5TRL - chains D and E of the 8 polymer chains in the assembly; structure by X-ray diffraction, 2.30 A resolution.

[Chain D (and E)]
Name: Histone acetyltransferase KAT2A
Organism: Homo sapiens
Notes: EC 2.3.1.48; fragment: catalytic domain; chain E of this document is another copy of the same molecule, construct and numbering; everything in this record applies to it too
Reference sequence: Q92830 (KAT2A_HUMAN); residues 497-662 here = UniProt positions 497-662
Chain sequence (168 residues; each row starts with the number of its first residue):
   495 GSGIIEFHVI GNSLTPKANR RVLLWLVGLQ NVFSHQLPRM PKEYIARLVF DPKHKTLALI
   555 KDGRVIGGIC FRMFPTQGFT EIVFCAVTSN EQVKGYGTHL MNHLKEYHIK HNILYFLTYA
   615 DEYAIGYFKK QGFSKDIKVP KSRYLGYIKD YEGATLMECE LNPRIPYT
Unresolved in the structure: 495-497, 508-511 (chain E: 495-497, 508-511, 662)
Construct notes: expression tag (495-496)
Ligand contacts: succinyl-coenzyme A (SCA): Q530, L531, M534, I576, V577, F578, C579, A580, V581, E585, Q586, V587, K588, G589, Y590, G591, T592, T612, Y613, Y617, A618, G620, Y621, F622, K624, Y645
Curated features (UniProtKB/Swiss-Prot):
  - region: L639 to A648 (Loop 3)
  - active site: E575 (Proton donor/acceptor)
  - binding site (acetyl-CoA): C579 to V581, Q586 to T592, Y617
  - binding site (succinyl-CoA): C579 to V581, Q586 to T592, Y617
  - modified residue: K549 (N6-acetyllysine)
What the authors report for this chain:
  - binding site for succinyl-coenzyme A: M534, Y613, Y645
  - mutagenesis - Y645A: decreased binding to succinyl-coenzyme A
  - mutagenesis - Y645A: decreased catalytic activity on succinyl-coenzyme A
  - mutagenesis - Y645A: unchanged catalytic activity on acetyl-CoA
  - mutagenesis - Y645A: decreased catalytic activity on histone H3 succinylation
  - specificity-determining residues: Y645
  - mutagenesis - Y645A: decreased growth

[Interface between chain D and chain E]
Pairs across the interface - 26 pairs, chain D then chain E:
  N506(D) with R514(E); L517(E)
  R514(D) with N506(E); F544(E); P546(E)
  L517(D) with L517(E), hydrophobic; F544(E), hydrophobic
  L518(D) with A540(E)
  V521(D) with Q524(E); A540(E), hydrophobic; F544(E), hydrophobic
  Q524(D) with V521(E); N525(E), hydrogen bond
  N525(D) with Q524(E), hydrogen bond; N525(E); K536(E)
  K536(D) with N525(E); H529(E)
  E537(D) with R558(E)
  A540(D) with L518(E); V521(E), hydrophobic
  F544(D) with R514(E); L517(E), hydrophobic; V521(E), hydrophobic
  P546(D) with R514(E)
  R558(D) with E537(E)
Other interface residues (no listed pair), chain D (14 interface residues in all): R541
Other interface residues (no listed pair), chain E (16 interface residues in all): R541, D545

[Summary]
Chain D and chain E form an interface of 14 and 16 residues respectively, with 2 hydrogen bonds. Its one
hydrogen-bonded contact is Q524(D)-N525(E). Bound to chain D: succinyl-coenzyme A. The paper reports a binding
site for succinyl-coenzyme A at M534(D), Y613(D) and Y645(D); Y645A of chain D reduces binding to
succinyl-coenzyme A.
Chain D and chain E are both Histone acetyltransferase KAT2A (Homo sapiens); the structure, Crystal structure
of human GCN5 histone acetyltransferase domain, was determined by X-ray diffraction together with 5TRM from
the same study.
